PDB entry 6LYC | X-ray diffraction, 1.36 A resolution | chains A and B

== Chain A ==
Protein: SIRPa of the NOD mouse strain
From: Mus musculus
Sequence (124 residues; numbered 0 to 123; the number before each row is that of its first residue; numbering starts at 0):
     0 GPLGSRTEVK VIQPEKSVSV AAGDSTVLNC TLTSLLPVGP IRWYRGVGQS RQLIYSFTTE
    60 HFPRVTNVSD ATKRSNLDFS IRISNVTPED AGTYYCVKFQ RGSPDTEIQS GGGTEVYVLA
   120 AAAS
Disordered / not traced: 0-5, 47-48, 68-69, 120-123
Disulfide bonds: Cys29-Cys95

== Chain B ==
Protein: D4-2
Sequence (17 residues; numbered 101 to 117; the number before each row is that of its first residue):
   101 XYRYSAVYSI HPSWCGX
Modified / non-standard residues: ACE (acetyl group) at position 101; Tyr102 (D-tyrosine; DTY); NH2 (amino group) at position 117

== Interface between chain A and chain B ==
Pairs across the interface (54):
  Val26(A) - Val107(B)  hydrophobic
  Leu34(A) - His111(B)
  Leu52(A) - Gly116(B)
  Leu52(A) - NH2_117(B)
  Ile53(A) - Tyr104(B)  hydrophobic
  Ile53(A) - Cys115(B)
  Ile53(A) - Gly116(B)  hydrogen bond (backbone-backbone)
  Tyr54(A) - Tyr104(B)
  Tyr54(A) - Ser105(B)
  Tyr54(A) - Ala106(B)  hydrogen bond (side chain-backbone)
  Tyr54(A) - Ser113(B)  hydrogen bond
  Tyr54(A) - Trp114(B)
  Tyr54(A) - Cys115(B)  hydrophobic
  Tyr54(A) - Gly116(B)
  Ser55(A) - Ser113(B)
  Ser55(A) - Trp114(B)  hydrogen bond (backbone-backbone)
  Ser55(A) - Gly116(B)  hydrogen bond (side chain-backbone)
  Phe56(A) - Ala106(B)  hydrophobic
  Phe56(A) - Pro112(B)
  Phe56(A) - Ser113(B)
  Thr57(A) - His111(B)
  Thr57(A) - Pro112(B)  hydrogen bond (backbone-backbone)
  Thr58(A) - His111(B)  hydrogen bond (backbone-side chain)
  Glu59(A) - His111(B)  hydrogen bond (backbone-side chain)
  Glu59(A) - Pro112(B)
  His60(A) - Ile110(B)
  His60(A) - Pro112(B)
  Phe61(A) - Ser109(B)
  Phe61(A) - Ile110(B)  hydrogen bond (backbone-backbone)
  Phe61(A) - His111(B)
  Phe61(A) - Pro112(B)
  Asn66(A) - Ser109(B)
  Ala70(A) - Ile110(B)  hydrophobic
  Ser74(A) - Tyr108(B)
  Ser74(A) - Ile110(B)
  Asn75(A) - Ile110(B)
  Asn75(A) - His111(B)  hydrogen bond (backbone-side chain)
  Asp77(A) - Tyr108(B)
  Phe78(A) - His111(B)
  Ser79(A) - Ala106(B)
  Ser79(A) - Val107(B)  hydrogen bond (backbone-backbone)
  Ile80(A) - Ser105(B)
  Arg81(A) - Arg103(B)
  Arg81(A) - Tyr104(B)
  Arg81(A) - Ser105(B)  hydrogen bond (backbone-backbone)
  Arg81(A) - Ala106(B)  hydrogen bond (side chain-backbone)
  Arg81(A) - Val107(B)
  Ile82(A) - Arg103(B)
  Ile82(A) - Tyr104(B)  hydrophobic
  Ser83(A) - Arg103(B)  hydrogen bond (backbone-backbone)
  Asn84(A) - Arg103(B)  hydrogen bond (backbone-side chain)
  Val85(A) - Arg103(B)
  Thr86(A) - Arg103(B)
  Asp89(A) - Arg103(B)  salt bridge
Other interface residues (no listed pair), chain A (30 interface residues in all): Arg41, Arg44, Arg63

== Summary ==
30 residues of chain A and 15 residues of chain B are in contact; the contacts include 15 hydrogen bonds and 1
salt bridge. Polar pairs include Asp89(A)-Arg103(B), Tyr54(A)-Ala106(B) and Tyr54(A)-Ser113(B).
Chain A is SIRPa of the NOD mouse strain (Mus musculus) and chain B is D4-2; the structure, Crystal structure
of the NOD SIRPa complex with D4-2, was determined by X-ray diffraction.
